5ZO3 - chains A and B; structure by X-ray diffraction, 1.49 A resolution.

Chain A (and B):
Protein: Putative 3'-5' exonuclease family protein
From: Agrobacterium fabrum str. J-07
Notes: EC 3.1.13.-; chain B of this document is another copy of the same molecule, construct and numbering; everything in this record applies to it too
UniProt: A0A1S7QSB2 (A0A1S7QSB2_9RHIZ); numbering as in UniProt (aligned over 1-208)
Sequence (212 residues; numbered -3 to 208; the number before each row is that of its first residue; numbers below 1 keep their minus sign (Gly-3 is residue -3)):
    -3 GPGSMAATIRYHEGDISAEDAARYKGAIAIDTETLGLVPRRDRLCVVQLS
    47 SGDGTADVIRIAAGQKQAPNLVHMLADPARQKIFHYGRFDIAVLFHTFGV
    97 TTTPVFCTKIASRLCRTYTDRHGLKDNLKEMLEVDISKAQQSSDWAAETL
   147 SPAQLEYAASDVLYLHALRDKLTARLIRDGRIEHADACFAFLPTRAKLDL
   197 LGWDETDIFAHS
Not modelled in the structure: -3 to 1 (chain B: -3 to 2)
Construct notes: expression tag (-3 to 0)
Reported in the primary citation:
  - mutagenesis - D86A, K121D, K134D, Y153A: abolished catalytic activity on 33-bp dsDNA
  - mutagenesis - K121D, K134D: abolished catalytic activity on dsDNA

How chain A and chain B interact:
Pairs across the interface (56; chain A residue first):
  Tyr82(A) - Phe205(B)  hydrogen bond (side chain-backbone)
  Tyr82(A) - His207(B)
  Arg84(A) - Phe205(B)  hydrogen bond (side chain-backbone)
  Arg84(A) - Ala206(B)
  Lys105(A) - His207(B)  hydrogen bond
  Ile106(A) - Phe205(B)  hydrophobic
  Arg109(A) - Trp199(B)
  Arg109(A) - Thr202(B)  hydrogen bond
  Arg109(A) - Asp203(B)  hydrogen bond (side chain-backbone)
  Arg109(A) - Ile204(B)  hydrogen bond (side chain-backbone)
  Arg109(A) - Ala206(B)  hydrogen bond (side chain-backbone)
  Arg109(A) - His207(B)
  Arg109(A) - Ser208(B)  hydrogen bond (side chain-backbone)
  Leu110(A) - Leu194(B)  hydrophobic
  Leu110(A) - Trp199(B)
  Leu110(A) - Ile204(B)  hydrophobic
  Thr113(A) - Trp199(B)
  Arg177(A) - Trp199(B)
  His180(A) - Thr190(B)
  His180(A) - Leu194(B)
  Ala183(A) - Phe187(B)
  Ala183(A) - Thr190(B)
  Cys184(A) - Phe187(B)  hydrophobic
  Cys184(A) - Ile204(B)  hydrophobic
  Cys184(A) - Phe205(B)
  Phe187(A) - Ala183(B)
  Phe187(A) - Cys184(B)
  Phe187(A) - Phe205(B)  hydrophobic
  Thr190(A) - His180(B)
  Thr190(A) - Ala183(B)
  Arg191(A) - Phe205(B)
  Leu194(A) - Leu110(B)  hydrophobic
  Leu194(A) - His180(B)
  Leu197(A) - His180(B)
  Trp199(A) - Arg109(B)
  Trp199(A) - Leu110(B)
  Trp199(A) - Thr113(B)
  Trp199(A) - Arg177(B)
  Thr202(A) - Arg109(B)  hydrogen bond
  Asp203(A) - Arg109(B)  hydrogen bond (backbone-side chain)
  Asp203(A) - Asp203(B)
  Ile204(A) - Arg109(B)  hydrogen bond (backbone-side chain)
  Ile204(A) - Leu110(B)  hydrophobic
  Ile204(A) - Cys184(B)  hydrophobic
  Phe205(A) - Tyr82(B)
  Phe205(A) - Arg84(B)  hydrogen bond (backbone-side chain)
  Phe205(A) - Ile106(B)  hydrophobic
  Phe205(A) - Cys184(B)
  Phe205(A) - Phe187(B)  hydrophobic
  Phe205(A) - Arg191(B)
  Ala206(A) - Arg84(B)
  Ala206(A) - Arg109(B)  hydrogen bond (backbone-side chain)
  His207(A) - Tyr82(B)
  His207(A) - Lys105(B)  hydrogen bond
  His207(A) - Arg109(B)
  Ser208(A) - Arg109(B)  hydrogen bond (backbone-side chain)
Other interface residues (no listed pair), chain A (26 interface residues in all): Leu188, Lys193
Other interface residues (no listed pair), chain B (26 interface residues in all): Leu188, Lys193, Leu197

In short:
Chain A and chain B each contribute 26 residues to their interface; the contacts include 15 hydrogen bonds.
Polar contacts include Tyr82(A)-Phe205(B), Arg84(A)-Phe205(B) and Lys105(A)-His207(B). The paper reports that
D86A, K121D and K134D of chain A, among others, abolish catalytic activity on 33-bp dsDNA; K121D and K134D of
chain A abolish catalytic activity on dsDNA.
Both chains are Putative 3'-5' exonuclease family protein (Agrobacterium fabrum str. J-07). Entry 5ZO3 (apo
form of the nuclease) was determined by X-ray diffraction (same publication as 5ZO4 and 5ZO5).
